8W9F - chains c and i of the 17 polymer chains in the assembly; structure by electron microscopy, 4.40 A resolution (low resolution: residue-level contacts below are approximate; hydrogen-bond / salt-bridge calls are withheld).

[Chain c]
Molecule: Histone H2A type 1-B/E
From: Homo sapiens
UniProtKB: P04908 (H2A1B_HUMAN); residues 0-129 here correspond to UniProt positions 1-130 (UniProt number = residue number + 1)
Amino-acid sequence (130 residues; numbered 0 to 129; the number before each row is that of its first residue; numbering starts at 0):
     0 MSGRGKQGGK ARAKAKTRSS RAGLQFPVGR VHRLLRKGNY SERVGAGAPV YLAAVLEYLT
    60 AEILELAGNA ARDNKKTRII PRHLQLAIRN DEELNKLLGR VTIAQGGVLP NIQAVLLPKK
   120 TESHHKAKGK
Not modelled in the structure: 0-11, 119-129
Swiss-Prot annotation at these positions:
  - modified residue: Ser1 (N-acetylserine), Arg3 (Citrulline), Lys5 (N6-(2-hydroxyisobutyryl)lysine), Lys9 (N6-(2-hydroxyisobutyryl)lysine), Lys13 (N6-(beta-hydroxybutyryl)lysine), Lys36 (N6-(2-hydroxyisobutyryl)lysine), Lys74 (N6-(2-hydroxyisobutyryl)lysine), Lys75 (N6-(2-hydroxyisobutyryl)lysine), Lys95 (N6-(2-hydroxyisobutyryl)lysine), Gln104 (N5-methylglutamine), Lys118 (N6-(2-hydroxyisobutyryl)lysine), Lys119 (N6-crotonyllysine), Thr120 (Phosphothreonine), Lys125 (N6-crotonyllysine)
  - cross-link (Glycyl lysine isopeptide (Lys-Gly)): Lys13 (interchain with G-Cter in ubiquitin), Lys15 (interchain with G-Cter in ubiquitin), Lys119 (interchain with G-Cter in ubiquitin)

[Chain i]
Molecule: 5-DNA
From: Homo sapiens
Sequence (147 nucleotides; numbered -73 to 73; the number before each row is that of its first residue; numbers below 1 keep their minus sign (DA-73 is residue -73)):
   -73 ATCAATATCC ACCTGCAGAT ACTACCAAAA GTGTATTTGG AAACTGCTCC ATCAAAAGGC
   -13 ATGTTCAGCT GGAATCCAGC TGAACATGCC TTTTGATGGA GCAGTTTCCA AATACACTTT
    47 TGGTAGTATC TGCAGGTGGA TATTGAT

[Chain c / chain i interface]
Contacting residue pairs - 13 pairs, chain c then chain i:
  Ala14(c) - DG-43(i)
  Ala14(c) - DT-42(i)
  Lys15(c) - DG-43(i)
  Lys15(c) - DT-42(i)
  Thr16(c) - DG-43(i)
  Arg17(c) - DG-43(i)
  Arg20(c) - DT-42(i)
  Gly28(c) - DA-44(i)
  Gly28(c) - DG-43(i)
  Arg29(c) - DA-44(i)
  Arg32(c) - DA-45(i)
  Arg32(c) - DA-44(i)
  Arg77(c) - DA-55(i)
Interface residues without a listed pair, chain c (11 interface residues in all): Lys13, Arg42
Interface residues without a listed pair, chain i (6 interface residues in all): DG-35

[In short]
The interface between chain c and chain i involves 11 residues on one side and 6 on the other.
Chain c is Histone H2A type 1-B/E and chain i is 5-DNA, both from Homo sapiens; the structure, Cryo-EM
structure of the Rpd3S-nucleosome complex from budding yeast in State 3, was determined by electron microscopy
(same publication as 8W9C, 8W9D and 8W9E).
